3NTW - chains A and B; structure by X-ray diffraction, 2.60 A resolution.

Chain A:
Molecule: E3 ubiquitin-protein ligase UBR5
From: Rattus norvegicus
Notes: EC 6.3.2.-; fragment: MLLE domain
Reference sequence: Q62671 (UBR5_RAT); residues 2379-2438 here correspond to UniProt positions 515-574 (UniProt number = residue number - 1864)
Sequence (65 residues; row label = number of the first residue in the row):
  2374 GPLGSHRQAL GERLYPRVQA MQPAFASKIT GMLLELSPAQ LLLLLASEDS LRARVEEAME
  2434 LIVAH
Unresolved in the structure: 2374-2376, 2438
Construct notes: expression tag (2374-2378)

Chain B:
Molecule: Polyadenylate-binding protein-interacting protein 1
Notes: fragment: PAM2 motif
Reference sequence: Q9H074 (PAIP1_HUMAN); residue numbers follow UniProt; this construct covers 123-144
Sequence (22 residues; each row starts with the number of its first residue):
   123 VLMSKLSVNA PEFYPSGYSS SY
Unresolved in the structure: 123-126, 139-144
What the authors report for this chain:
  - contacts within the chain: Ser129-Ala132 (backbone contact)

Chain A / chain B interface:
Contacting residue pairs (29; chain A residue first):
  Gln2381(A) - Phe135(B)
  Gln2381(A) - Tyr136(B)  hydrogen bond (side chain-backbone)
  Gly2384(A) - Phe135(B)
  Glu2385(A) - Phe135(B)
  Glu2385(A) - Pro137(B)
  Glu2385(A) - Ser138(B)  hydrogen bond (side chain-backbone)
  Tyr2388(A) - Phe135(B)  hydrophobic
  Tyr2388(A) - Pro137(B)
  Ser2400(A) - Glu134(B)
  Ser2400(A) - Phe135(B)  hydrogen bond (side chain-backbone)
  Lys2401(A) - Val130(B)  hydrogen bond (side chain-backbone)
  Lys2401(A) - Ala132(B)  hydrogen bond (side chain-backbone)
  Lys2401(A) - Glu134(B)
  Thr2403(A) - Phe135(B)
  Gly2404(A) - Ala132(B)
  Gly2404(A) - Pro133(B)
  Gly2404(A) - Phe135(B)
  Met2405(A) - Leu128(B)
  Met2405(A) - Ser129(B)
  Met2405(A) - Val130(B)
  Met2405(A) - Ala132(B)  hydrophobic
  Glu2408(A) - Ser129(B)  hydrogen bond
  Glu2408(A) - Ala132(B)
  Glu2408(A) - Pro133(B)
  Leu2409(A) - Leu128(B)  hydrophobic
  Arg2427(A) - Leu128(B)
  Glu2430(A) - Leu128(B)
  Ala2431(A) - Leu128(B)
  Leu2434(A) - Leu128(B)
Other interface residues (no listed pair), chain A (17 interface residues in all): Leu2406, Leu2407
Other interface residues (no listed pair), chain B (11 interface residues in all): Asn131
Interface features reported in the paper:
  - pairs named by the authors: Gln2381(A)-Tyr136(B) (hydrogen bond), Gly2384(A)-Phe135(B), Glu2385(A)-Ser138(B), Ser2400(A)-Phe135(B) (hydrogen bond), Lys2401(A)-Val130(B) (hydrogen bond), Lys2401(A)-Ala132(B) (hydrogen bond), Thr2403(A)-Phe135(B), Gly2404(A)-Ala132(B), Met2405(A)-Leu128(B) (hydrophobic contact), Leu2406(A)-Leu128(B) (hydrophobic contact), Glu2408(A)-Ala132(B), Leu2409(A)-Leu128(B) (hydrophobic contact), Glu2430(A)-Leu128(B) (hydrophobic contact), Ala2431(A)-Leu128(B) (hydrophobic contact), Leu2434(A)-Leu128(B) (hydrophobic contact), Ser129(B)-Glu2408(A), Ala132(B)-Met2405(A), Phe135(B)-Tyr2388(A) (pi stacking), Pro137(B)-Tyr2388(A)
  - interface residues, chain B: Leu128(B)

In short:
17 residues of chain A and 11 residues of chain B are in contact, with 6 hydrogen bonds. Polar pairs include
Gln2381(A)-Tyr136(B), Glu2385(A)-Ser138(B) and Ser2400(A)-Phe135(B). The authors report hydrogen bonds between
Gln2381(A) and Tyr136(B), Ser2400(A) and Phe135(B) and Lys2401(A) and Val130(B) among others; contacts between
Gly2384(A) and Phe135(B), Glu2385(A) and Ser138(B) and Thr2403(A) and Phe135(B) among others; hydrophobic
contacts between Met2405(A) and Leu128(B), Leu2406(A) and Leu128(B) and Leu2409(A) and Leu128(B) among others.
From the paper: the interface residue Leu128(B); contacts within the chain involving Ser129(B) and Ala132(B).
Here chain A is E3 ubiquitin-protein ligase UBR5 (Rattus norvegicus) and chain B is Polyadenylate-binding
protein-interacting protein 1. Entry 3NTW (Structure of the MLLE domain of EDD in complex with a PAM2 peptide
from Paip1) was determined by X-ray diffraction.
